7SGF - chains H and L of the 12 polymer chains in the assembly; structure by electron microscopy, 4.41 A resolution (low resolution: residue-level contacts below are approximate; hydrogen-bond / salt-bridge calls are withheld).

Chain H:
Name: LAVA01 mAb - Heavy Chain
Organism: Oryctolagus cuniculus
Notes: fragment: Fab fragment
Sequence (142 residues; numbered -13 to 128; the number before each row is that of its first residue; numbers below 1 keep their minus sign (Gln-13 is residue -13)):
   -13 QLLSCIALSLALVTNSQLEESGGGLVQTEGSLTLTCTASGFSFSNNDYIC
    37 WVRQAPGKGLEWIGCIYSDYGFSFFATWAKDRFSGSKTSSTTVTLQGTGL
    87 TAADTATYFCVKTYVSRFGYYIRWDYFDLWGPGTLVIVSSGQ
Unresolved in the structure: -13 to 2, 125-128

Chain L:
Name: LAVA01 mAb - Light Chain
Organism: Oryctolagus cuniculus
Notes: fragment: Fab fragment
Sequence (120 residues; row label = number of the first residue in the row; numbers below 1 keep their minus sign (Asn-1 is residue -1)):
    -1 NSDQVMTQTPSPVSAAVGGTVSISCQSSKSVHNENFLSWYQQKPGQRPKL
    49 LIYRASTLASGVPSRFKGSGSGTQFTLTISDVQCDDAATYYCAGGDIQSS
    99 DDVFGGGTEVVVQGDPVAPS
Unresolved in the structure: -1 to 2, 110-118

How chain H and chain L interact:
Residue-residue contacts (11):
  Gly45(H) - Gly104(L)
  Leu46(H) - Phe102(L)
  Leu46(H) - Gly103(L)
  Trp48(H) - Asp99(L)
  Ile108(H) - Ile95(L)
  Arg109(H) - Gly93(L)
  Trp110(H) - Gly92(L)
  Trp110(H) - Gly93(L)
  Asp111(H) - Phe34(L)
  Trp116(H) - Pro46(L)
  Gly117(H) - Arg45(L)
Interface residues without a listed pair, chain H (12 interface residues in all): Ala62, Thr63, Phe113
Interface residues without a listed pair, chain L (13 interface residues in all): Leu48, Asp94, Gln96

Overview:
12 residues of chain H face 13 of chain L across their interface.
Here chain H is LAVA01 mAb - Heavy Chain and chain L is LAVA01 mAb - Light Chain, both from Oryctolagus
cuniculus. Entry 7SGF (Lassa virus glycoprotein construct (Josiah GPC-I53-50A) in complex with LAVA01
antibody) was determined by electron microscopy, deposited together with 7SGD and 7SGE.
